PDB entry 8VWT | electron microscopy, 3.30 A resolution | chains J and K of the 11 polymer chains in the assembly

Chain J:
Molecule: 601 J strand (damaged strand)
Sequence (147 nucleotides; numbered 1 to 147; the number before each row is that of its first residue):
     1 ATCGGATGTATAGATCTGACACGTGCCTGGAGACTAGGGAGTAATCCCCT
    51 TGGCGGTTAAAACGCGGGGGACAGCGCGTACGTGCGTTTAAGCGGTGCTA
   101 GAGCTGTCTACGACCAATTGAGCGGCCTCGGCACCGGGATTCTCGAT
Modified residues: 8OG (8-oxo-2'-deoxy-guanosine-5'-monophosphate) at position 13

Chain K:
Protein: N-glycosylase/DNA lyase
Source organism: Homo sapiens
Notes: EC 3.2.2.-, 4.2.99.18
UniProtKB: O15527 (OGG1_HUMAN); residue numbers follow UniProt; this construct covers 1-345
Sequence (345 residues; each row starts with the number of its first residue):
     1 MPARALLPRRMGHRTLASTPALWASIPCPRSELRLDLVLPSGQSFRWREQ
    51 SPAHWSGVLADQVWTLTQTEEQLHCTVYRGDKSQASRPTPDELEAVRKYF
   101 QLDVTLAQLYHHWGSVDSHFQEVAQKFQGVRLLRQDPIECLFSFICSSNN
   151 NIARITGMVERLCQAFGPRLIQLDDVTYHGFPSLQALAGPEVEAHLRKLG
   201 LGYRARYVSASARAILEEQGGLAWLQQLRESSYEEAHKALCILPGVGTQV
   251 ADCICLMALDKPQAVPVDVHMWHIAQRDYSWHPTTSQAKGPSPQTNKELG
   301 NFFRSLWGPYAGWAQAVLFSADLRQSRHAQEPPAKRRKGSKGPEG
Unresolved in the structure: 1-11, 77-82, 325-345
Construct notes: engineered mutation Gln-249 (Lys in O15527)
Curated features (UniProtKB/Swiss-Prot):
  - binding site (DNA): Asn-149, Arg-154, Arg-204, His-270, Gln-287
  - binding site (8-oxoguanine): Pro-266, Asp-268, Gln-315, Phe-319
  - natural variant: Gly-12 (G12E: Found in a kidney cancer sample), Arg-46 (R46Q: Found in a clear cell renal cell carcinoma sample), Ala-85 (A85S: Found in a lung cancer sample), Arg-131 (R131Q: Found in a lung cancer sample), Arg-154 (R154H: Found in a gastric cancer sample), Ser-232 (S232T: Found in a kidney cancer sample)
  - mutagenesis: Asp-268 (D268E/Q: No effect on activity; D268N: Decreases activity about 65-fold)
From the paper describing this entry:
  - binding site for 601 J strand (damaged strand) (chain J): Gly-42, Cys-253, Gln-315, Phe-319
  - catalytic residues: Asp-268 (citing earlier work)
  - mutagenesis - K249Q: unchanged binding to 8-oxoG (citing earlier work)
  - mutagenesis - K249Q: abolished catalytic activity on 8-oxoG (citing earlier work)

Chain J / chain K interface:
Residue-residue contacts (34):
  DA12(J) / Asn-150(K)  phosphate contact
  DA12(J) / Asn-151(K)  phosphate contact
  8OG_13(J) / Gly-42(K)  base contact
  8OG_13(J) / Gln-43(K)  base contact
  8OG_13(J) / Phe-144(K)  base contact
  8OG_13(J) / Ser-147(K)  base contact
  8OG_13(J) / Asn-150(K)  phosphate contact
  8OG_13(J) / Asn-151(K)  phosphate contact
  8OG_13(J) / Ile-152(K)  phosphate contact
  8OG_13(J) / Ile-155(K)  base contact
  8OG_13(J) / Gln-249(K)  hydrogen bond to the base
  8OG_13(J) / Met-257(K)  base contact
  8OG_13(J) / Pro-266(K)  base contact
  8OG_13(J) / Asp-268(K)  sugar contact
  8OG_13(J) / Val-269(K)  sugar contact
  8OG_13(J) / His-270(K)  salt bridge to the phosphate
  8OG_13(J) / Gln-315(K)  hydrogen bond to the base
  8OG_13(J) / Phe-319(K)  base contact
  DA14(J) / Ser-148(K)  sugar contact
  DA14(J) / Asn-149(K)  hydrogen bond to the sugar
  DA14(J) / Asn-150(K)  phosphate contact
  DA14(J) / Tyr-203(K)  base contact
  DA14(J) / Gln-249(K)  sugar contact
  DA14(J) / Val-250(K)  phosphate contact
  DT15(J) / Tyr-207(K)  phosphate contact
  DT15(J) / Gly-245(K)  sugar contact
  DT15(J) / Val-246(K)  phosphate contact
  DT15(J) / Gly-247(K)  hydrogen bond to the phosphate
  DT15(J) / Thr-248(K)  phosphate contact
  DT15(J) / Gln-249(K)  phosphate contact
  DT15(J) / Val-250(K)  phosphate contact
  DC16(J) / Tyr-207(K)  sugar contact
  DC16(J) / Pro-244(K)  phosphate contact
  DC16(J) / Gly-245(K)  hydrogen bond to the phosphate
Other interface residues (no listed pair), chain K (29 interface residues in all): Phe-45, Leu-243, Cys-253

Summary:
5 residues of chain J face 29 of chain K across their interface; the contacts include 5 hydrogen bonds and 1
salt bridge. Polar pairs include 8OG_13(J)/Gln-249(K), 8OG_13(J)/Gln-315(K) and DA14(J)/Asn-149(K). The paper
reports the catalytic residue Asp-268(K); K249Q of chain K abolishes catalytic activity on 8-oxoG.
Here chain J is 601 J strand (damaged strand) and chain K is N-glycosylase/DNA lyase (Homo sapiens). Entry
8VWT (OGG1 bound to a nucleosome containing 8oxoG at SHL-6 (composite map)) was determined by electron
microscopy together with 8VWS, 8VWU and 8VWV from the same study.
